PDB entry 3W6V | X-ray diffraction, 2.95 A resolution | chains A and C of the 3 polymer chains in the assembly

== Chain A ==
Molecule: AdpA
Organism: Streptomyces griseus
Notes: fragment: DNA-binding domain, residues 215-340
Reference sequence: Q9S166 (Q9S166_STRGR); residues 215-340 here = UniProt positions 215-340
Amino-acid sequence (147 residues; each row starts with the number of its first residue):
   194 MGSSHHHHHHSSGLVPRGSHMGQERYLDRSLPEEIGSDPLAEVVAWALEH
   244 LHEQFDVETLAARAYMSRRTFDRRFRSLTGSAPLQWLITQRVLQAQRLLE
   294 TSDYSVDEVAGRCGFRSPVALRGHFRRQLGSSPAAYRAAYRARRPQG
Disordered / not traced: 194-229
Sequence notes: expression tag (194-214)

== Chain C ==
Molecule: 16-nt DNA strand
Sequence (16 nucleotides; numbered -3 to 12; the number before each row is that of its first residue; numbers below 1 keep their minus sign (DA-3 is residue -3)):
    -3 AGGTTGGCGGGTTCAC

== Chain A / chain C interface ==
Contacting residue pairs - 18 pairs, chain A then chain C:
  Ser260(A) with DG2(C), hydrogen bond to the phosphate; DG3(C), phosphate contact
  Arg262(A) with DG2(C), base contact; DG3(C), base contact; DC4(C), base contact
  Thr263(A) with DT1(C), phosphate contact; DG2(C), hydrogen bond to the phosphate
  Arg266(A) with DT1(C), base contact; DG2(C), hydrogen bond to the base
  Arg267(A) with DT1(C), salt bridge to the phosphate
  Leu277(A) with DC10(C), sugar contact
  Gln278(A) with DC10(C), hydrogen bond to the phosphate
  Ile281(A) with DC10(C), phosphate contact
  Arg309(A) with DA11(C), hydrogen bond to the phosphate; DC12(C), salt bridge to the phosphate
  Ser310(A) with DC12(C), phosphate contact
  His317(A) with DA11(C), salt bridge to the phosphate
  Arg320(A) with DC10(C), salt bridge to the phosphate
Other interface residues (no listed pair), chain A (13 interface residues in all): Ala313
Other interface residues (no listed pair), chain C (8 interface residues in all): DT9

== Overview ==
The interface between chain A and chain C involves 13 residues on one side and 8 on the other; the contacts
include 5 hydrogen bonds and 4 salt bridges. Among the polar pairs are Arg266(A)-DG2(C), Ser260(A)-DG2(C) and
Thr263(A)-DG2(C).
Chain A is AdpA (Streptomyces griseus) and chain C is a 16-nt DNA strand; the structure, Crystal structure of
the DNA-binding domain of AdpA, the global transcriptional factor, in complex with a ..., was determined by
X-ray diffraction.
